Entry 3WEB (X-ray diffraction, 1.70 A resolution); this record covers chain A.

# Chain A
Molecule: Niemann-Pick type C2 protein
Source organism: Camponotus japonicus
Chain sequence (132 residues; each row starts with the number of its first residue):
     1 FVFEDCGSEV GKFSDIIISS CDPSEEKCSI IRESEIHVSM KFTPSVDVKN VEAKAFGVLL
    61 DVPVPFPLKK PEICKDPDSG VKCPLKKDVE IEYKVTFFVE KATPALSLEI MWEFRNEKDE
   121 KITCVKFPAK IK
Cystine bridges: Cys6-Cys124, Cys21-Cys28, Cys74-Cys83
From the paper describing this entry:
  - binding site for oleic acid: Lys70, Tyr93, Trp112
  - conformationally variable residues (side-chain flip): Trp112

# In short
The paper reports a binding site for oleic acid at Lys70, Tyr93 and Trp112; conformational variability at
Trp112.
Chain A is Niemann-Pick type C2 protein (Camponotus japonicus); the structure, Crystal structure of a
Niemann-Pick type C2 protein from Japanese carpenter ant in complex with oleic ..., was determined by X-ray
diffraction, deposited together with 3WEA.
